PDB entry 6MZW | X-ray diffraction, 2.20 A resolution | chain A

== Chain A ==
Name: Fibroblast growth factor receptor 1
Source organism: Homo sapiens
Notes: EC 2.7.10.1
UniProt: P11362 (FGFR1_HUMAN), isoform P11362-4; residues 459-765 here correspond to UniProt positions 368-674 (UniProt number = residue number - 91)
Chain sequence (311 residues; row label = number of the first residue in the row):
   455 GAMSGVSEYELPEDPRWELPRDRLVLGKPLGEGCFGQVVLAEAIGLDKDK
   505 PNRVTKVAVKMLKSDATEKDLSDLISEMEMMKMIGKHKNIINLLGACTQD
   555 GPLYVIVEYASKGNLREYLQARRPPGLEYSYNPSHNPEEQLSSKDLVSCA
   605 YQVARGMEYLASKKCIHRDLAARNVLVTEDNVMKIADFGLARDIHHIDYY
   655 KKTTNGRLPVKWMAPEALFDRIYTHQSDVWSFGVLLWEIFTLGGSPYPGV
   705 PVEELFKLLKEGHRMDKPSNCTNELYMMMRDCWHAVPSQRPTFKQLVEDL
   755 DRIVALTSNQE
Disordered / not traced: 455-463, 589-590, 645-662
Construct notes: expression tag (455-458); conflict S584 (Cys493 in P11362)
Covalent attachments: compound TZ0 linked to C488
Swiss-Prot annotation at these positions:
  - binding site (ATP): N659, R718

== In short ==
UniProt lists ATP-binding residues N659 and R718.
Chain A is Fibroblast growth factor receptor 1 (Homo sapiens); the structure, TAS-120 covalent complex with
FGFR1, was determined by X-ray diffraction (same publication as 6MZQ).
